PDB entry 4XXE | X-ray diffraction, 3.20 A resolution | chains A and D of the 6 polymer chains in the assembly

[Chain A (and D)]
Name: Accessory gene regulator A
From: Staphylococcus aureus (strain COL)
Notes: chain D of this document is another copy of the same molecule, construct and numbering; everything in this record applies to it too
UniProtKB: Q5HEG2 (AGRA_STAAC); numbering as in UniProt (aligned over 140-238)
Chain sequence (99 residues; row label = number of the first residue in the row):
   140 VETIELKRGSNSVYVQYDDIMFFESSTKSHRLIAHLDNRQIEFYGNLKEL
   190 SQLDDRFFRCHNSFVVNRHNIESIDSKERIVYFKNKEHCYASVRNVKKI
Reported in the primary citation:
  - binding site for the 13-nt DNA strand: His169
  - binding site for the 15-nt DNA strand: His200

[Chain A / chain D interface]
Residue-residue contacts (27; chain A residue first):
  Arg147(A) - Asn177(D)
  Thr166(A) - Lys225(D)
  Thr166(A) - Glu226(D)
  Thr166(A) - His227(D)  hydrogen bond (side chain-backbone)
  Lys167(A) - Asp176(D)  hydrogen bond (side chain-backbone)
  Lys167(A) - Asn177(D)
  Lys167(A) - Asn224(D)
  Lys167(A) - Lys225(D)
  Lys167(A) - Glu226(D)
  Ile172(A) - Gln179(D)
  Asp176(A) - Lys167(D)  hydrogen bond (backbone-side chain)
  Asn177(A) - Arg147(D)
  Asn177(A) - Lys167(D)
  Asn177(A) - Glu181(D)
  Gln179(A) - Ile172(D)
  Gln179(A) - Gln179(D)
  Gln179(A) - Glu181(D)  hydrogen bond
  Glu181(A) - Asn177(D)
  Glu181(A) - Gln179(D)  hydrogen bond
  Glu181(A) - Glu226(D)
  Asn224(A) - Lys167(D)
  Lys225(A) - Thr166(D)
  Lys225(A) - Lys167(D)
  Glu226(A) - Thr166(D)
  Glu226(A) - Lys167(D)
  Glu226(A) - Glu181(D)
  His227(A) - Thr166(D)  hydrogen bond (backbone-side chain)
Interface residues without a listed pair, chain A (14 interface residues in all): Ser165, Ile180
Interface residues without a listed pair, chain D (14 interface residues in all): Arg178, Ile180

[Overview]
The chain A/chain D interface involves 14 residues from each chain, with 6 hydrogen bonds. Among the polar
pairs are Thr166(A)-His227(D), Lys167(A)-Asp176(D) and Gln179(A)-Glu181(D). The paper reports a binding site
for the 13-nt DNA strand at His169(A); a binding site for the 15-nt DNA strand at His200(A).
Both chains are Accessory gene regulator A (Staphylococcus aureus (strain COL)). Entry 4XXE (Structure of AgrA
LytTR domain in complex with promoters) was determined by X-ray diffraction, deposited together with 4XQQ,
4XQJ, 4XQN, 4XYO and 4XYQ.
